Entry 7RKM (electron microscopy, 3.50 A resolution); this record covers chains B and C of the 6 polymer chains in the assembly.

[Chain B]
Name: Guanine nucleotide-binding protein G(I)/G(S)/G(T) subunit beta-1
From: Homo sapiens
UniProtKB: P62873 (GBB1_HUMAN); residues 2-340 here = UniProt positions 2-340
Sequence (345 residues; each row starts with the number of its first residue; numbers below 1 keep their minus sign (Gly-4 is residue -4)):
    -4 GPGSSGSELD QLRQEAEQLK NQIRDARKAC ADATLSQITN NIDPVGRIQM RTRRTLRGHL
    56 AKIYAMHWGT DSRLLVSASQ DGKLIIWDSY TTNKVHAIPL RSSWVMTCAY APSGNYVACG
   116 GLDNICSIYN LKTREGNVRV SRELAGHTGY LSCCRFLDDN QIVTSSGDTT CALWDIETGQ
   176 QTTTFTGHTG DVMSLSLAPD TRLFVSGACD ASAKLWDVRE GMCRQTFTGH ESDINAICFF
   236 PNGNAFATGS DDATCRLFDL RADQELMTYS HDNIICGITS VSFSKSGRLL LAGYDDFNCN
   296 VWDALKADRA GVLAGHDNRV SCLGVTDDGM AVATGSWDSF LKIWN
Not modelled in the structure: -4 to 4
Construct notes: expression tag (-4 to 1)
Curated features (UniProtKB/Swiss-Prot):
  - modified residue: Ser2 (N-acetylserine), His266 (Phosphohistidine)
  - natural variant: Leu30 (L30F: In MRD42; uncertain significance), Arg52 (R52G: In MRD42), Gly64 (G64V: In MRD42), Asp76 (D76E: In MRD42; D76G: In MRD42), Gly77 (G77S: In MRD42), Lys78 (K78R: In MRD42), Ile80 (I80N: In MRD42; I80T: In MRD42), His91 (H91R: In MRD42; uncertain significance), Ala92 (A92T: In MRD42), Pro94 (P94S: In MRD42), Leu95 (L95P: In MRD42), Arg96 (R96L: In MRD42), 5 further natural variant entries in UniProt
Disulfides: Cys121-Cys149

[Chain C]
Name: Guanine nucleotide-binding protein G(I)/G(S)/G(O) subunit gamma-2
From: Homo sapiens
UniProtKB: P59768 (GBG2_HUMAN); residue numbers follow UniProt; this construct covers 2-68
Sequence (67 residues; numbered 2 to 68; the number before each row is that of its first residue):
     2 ASNNTASIAQ ARKLVEQLKM EANIDRIKVS KAAADLMAYC EAHAKEDPLL TPVPASENPF
    62 REKKFFC
Not modelled in the structure: 2-8, 62-68
Curated features (UniProtKB/Swiss-Prot):
  - modified residue: Ala2 (N-acetylalanine), Cys68 (Cysteine methyl ester)
  - lipidation: Cys68 (S-geranylgeranyl cysteine)

[Chain B / chain C interface]
Residue-residue contacts - 77 pairs, chain B then chain C:
  Leu7(B) with Ala12(C), hydrophobic; Arg13(C)
  Glu10(B) with Val16(C)
  Ala11(B) with Leu15(C), hydrophobic; Leu19(C)
  Leu14(B) with Val16(C); Leu19(C), hydrophobic; Lys20(C)
  Lys15(B) with Leu19(C)
  Ile18(B) with Leu19(C); Ala23(C), hydrophobic
  Arg22(B) with Glu22(C), salt bridge
  Cys25(B) with Arg27(C); Ile28(C); Lys29(C); Val30(C), hydrogen bond (backbone-backbone)
  Ala26(B) with Val30(C), hydrophobic
  Asp27(B) with Lys29(C); Val30(C); Ser31(C), hydrogen bond
  Ala28(B) with Val30(C)
  Leu30(B) with Ala34(C), hydrophobic
  Ile33(B) with Ala34(C), hydrophobic
  Thr34(B) with Met38(C)
  Ile37(B) with Met38(C), hydrophobic
  Ile43(B) with Leu50(C); Leu51(C)
  Met45(B) with Leu50(C), hydrophobic
  Arg48(B) with Phe61(C)
  Arg49(B) with Pro60(C), hydrogen bond (side chain-backbone); Phe61(C), hydrogen bond (side chain-backbone)
  Ser84(B) with Phe61(C)
  Tyr85(B) with Pro60(C); Phe61(C), hydrophobic
  Lys209(B) with Gln18(C)
  Cys218(B) with Gln18(C)
  Arg219(B) with Glu22(C); Ile25(C)
  Gln220(B) with Ile25(C)
  Thr221(B) with Gln18(C); Glu22(C), hydrogen bond (backbone-side chain)
  Phe235(B) with Leu37(C), hydrophobic; Tyr40(C), hydrophobic; Cys41(C), hydrophobic
  Pro236(B) with Tyr40(C)
  Asn237(B) with Tyr40(C)
  Ala240(B) with Leu37(C), hydrophobic
  Asp254(B) with Ala33(C)
  Arg256(B) with Arg27(C); Ile28(C); Asp36(C), salt bridge
  Ala257(B) with Ile28(C)
  Asp258(B) with Arg27(C), salt bridge
  Leu261(B) with Val30(C), hydrophobic; Leu37(C), hydrophobic
  Ser279(B) with Asp48(C), hydrogen bond; Leu50(C)
  Lys280(B) with Glu47(C); Asp48(C), hydrogen bond (backbone-side chain)
  Ser281(B) with Tyr40(C); His44(C); Asp48(C), hydrogen bond (backbone-side chain)
  Gly282(B) with Cys41(C)
  Arg283(B) with Cys41(C); Leu51(C)
  Leu300(B) with Met38(C), hydrophobic; Cys41(C), hydrophobic
  Val320(B) with Leu50(C), hydrophobic
  Asp323(B) with Pro49(C)
  Gly324(B) with Pro49(C); Leu50(C)
  Met325(B) with Pro49(C), hydrophobic; Pro60(C)
  Ala326(B) with Phe61(C), hydrophobic
  Ile338(B) with Phe61(C), hydrophobic
  Asn340(B) with Asn59(C), hydrogen bond; Phe61(C)
Other interface residues (no listed pair), chain B (56 interface residues in all): Ala21, Val40, Trp63, Leu252, Gln259, Leu284, Leu286, Val327
Other interface residues (no listed pair), chain C (34 interface residues in all): Asp26, Ala35, Glu42

[Overview]
56 residues of chain B face 34 of chain C across their interface; the contacts include 9 hydrogen bonds and 3
salt bridges. Polar contacts include Arg22(B)-Glu22(C), Arg256(B)-Asp36(C) and Asp258(B)-Arg27(C).
Chain B is Guanine nucleotide-binding protein G(I)/G(S)/G(T) subunit beta-1 and chain C is Guanine
nucleotide-binding protein G(I)/G(S)/G(O) subunit gamma-2, both from Homo sapiens; the structure, Structure of
CX3CL1-US28-Gi-scFv16 in C-state, was determined by electron microscopy (same publication as 7RKF, 7RKN, 7RKX
and 7RKY).
